PDB entry 1SDK | X-ray diffraction, 1.80 A resolution | chains A and C of the 4 polymer chains in the assembly

Chain A (and C):
Molecule: Hemoglobin A
From: Homo sapiens
Notes: chain C of this document is another copy of the same molecule, construct and numbering; everything in this record applies to it too
UniProtKB: P69905 (HBA_HUMAN); residues 1-141 here = UniProt positions 1-141
Chain sequence (141 residues; numbered 1 to 141; the number before each row is that of its first residue):
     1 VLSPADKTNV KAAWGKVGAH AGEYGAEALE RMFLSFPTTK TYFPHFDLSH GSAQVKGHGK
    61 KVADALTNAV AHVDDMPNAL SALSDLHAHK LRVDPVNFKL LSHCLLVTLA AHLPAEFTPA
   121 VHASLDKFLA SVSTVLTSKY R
Curated features (UniProtKB/Swiss-Prot):
  - site: K61 (Not glycated)
  - natural variant: D6 (A6D: In J-Toronto; this construct carries the variant), A13 (A13D: In J-Paris 1/J-Aljezur), E27 (A27E: In Shenyang; this construct carries the variant), K61 (K61N: In Zambia; deletion: In Clinic), D64 (A64D: In Pontoise; this construct carries the variant), D75 (D75A: In Lille; D75G: In Chapel Hill; D75N: In G-Pest), A111 (A111D: In Petah Tikva)
Metal / ion sites: heme Fe: H87 (together with carbon monoxide)
Ligand contacts: carbon monoxide / heme: L29, M32, T39, Y42, F43, H45, F46, H58, K61, V62, A65, L66, L83, L86, H87, L91, V93, N97, F98, L101, V132, L136

Chain A / chain C interface:
Residue-residue contacts (6; chain A residue first):
  V1(A) with S138(C); R141(C)
  K127(A) with Y140(C), hydrogen bond (side chain-backbone); R141(C)
  R141(A) with V1(C), hydrogen bond (backbone-backbone); K127(C)
Also at the interface, not in a pair above, chain A (7 interface residues in all): L2, D6, S138, Y140
Also at the interface, not in a pair above, chain C (6 interface residues in all): L2

Overview:
Chain A and chain C form an interface of 7 and 6 residues respectively, with 2 hydrogen bonds. Polar contacts
include K127(A)-Y140(C) and R141(A)-V1(C). Chain A binds carbon monoxide / heme.
Both chains are Hemoglobin A (Homo sapiens). Entry 1SDK (Cross-linked, carbonmonoxy hemoglobin A) was
determined by X-ray diffraction together with 1SDL from the same study.
